Entry 8UAA (electron microscopy, 3.40 A resolution); this record covers chains E and G of the 7 polymer chains in the assembly.

# Chain E
Name: Cell division control protein 48
Organism: Saccharomyces cerevisiae
Notes: EC 3.6.4.6
UniProtKB: P25694 (CDC48_YEAST); numbering as in UniProt (aligned over 1-835)
Amino-acid sequence (835 residues; row label = number of the first residue in the row):
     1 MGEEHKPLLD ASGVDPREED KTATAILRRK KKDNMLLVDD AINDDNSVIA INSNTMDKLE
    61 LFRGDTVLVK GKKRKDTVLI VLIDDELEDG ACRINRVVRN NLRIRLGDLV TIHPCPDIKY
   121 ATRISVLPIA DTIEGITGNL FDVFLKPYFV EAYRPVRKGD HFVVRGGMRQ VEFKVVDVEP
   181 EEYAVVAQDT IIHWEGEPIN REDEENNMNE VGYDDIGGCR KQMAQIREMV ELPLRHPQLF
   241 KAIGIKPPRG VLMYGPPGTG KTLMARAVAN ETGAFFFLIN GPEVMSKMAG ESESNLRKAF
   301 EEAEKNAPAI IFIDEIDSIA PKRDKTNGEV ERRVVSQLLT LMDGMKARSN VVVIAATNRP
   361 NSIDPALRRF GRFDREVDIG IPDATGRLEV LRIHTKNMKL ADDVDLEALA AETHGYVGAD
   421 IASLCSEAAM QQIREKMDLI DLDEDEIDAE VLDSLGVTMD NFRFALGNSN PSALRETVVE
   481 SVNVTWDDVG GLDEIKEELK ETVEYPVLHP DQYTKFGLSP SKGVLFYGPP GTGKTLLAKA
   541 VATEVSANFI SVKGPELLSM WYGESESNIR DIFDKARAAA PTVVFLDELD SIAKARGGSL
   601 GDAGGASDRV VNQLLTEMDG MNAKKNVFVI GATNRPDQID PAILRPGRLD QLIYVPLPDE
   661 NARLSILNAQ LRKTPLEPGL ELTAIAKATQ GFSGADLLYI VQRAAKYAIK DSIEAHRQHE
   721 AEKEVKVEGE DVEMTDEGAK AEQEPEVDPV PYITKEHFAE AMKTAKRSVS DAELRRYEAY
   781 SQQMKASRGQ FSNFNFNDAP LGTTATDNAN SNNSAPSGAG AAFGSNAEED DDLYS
Not modelled in the structure: 1-212, 381-382, 438-451, 469-480, 714-751, 788-835
Residues lining bound ligands:
  - 08T ([[[(2R,3S,4R,5R)-5-(6-aminopurin-9-yl)-3,4-bis(oxidanyl)oxolan-2-yl]methoxy-oxidanyl-phosphoryl]oxy-oxidanyl-phosphoryl]oxy-tris(fluoranyl)beryllium), molecule 1: Asp-343, Ala-366, Arg-369, Arg-372
  - 08T, molecule 2: Asp-619, Arg-645, Arg-648
  - ADP (adenosine-5'-diphosphate), molecule 1: Asp-215, Ile-216, Gly-217, Cys-219, Gly-258, Thr-259, Gly-260, Lys-261, Thr-262, Leu-263, Arg-266, Val-390, Gly-418, Ala-419, Ala-422
  - ADP, molecule 2: Asp-488, Val-489, Gly-490, Pro-529, Pro-530, Gly-531, Thr-532, Gly-533, Lys-534, Thr-535, Leu-536, Ile-666, Gln-670, Gly-694, Ala-695, Leu-698
UniProt features mapped onto this chain:
  - binding site (ATP): Pro-257 to Leu-263, Asn-358, His-394, Gly-531 to Leu-536
  - modified residue: Ser-472 (Phosphoserine), Ser-519 (Phosphoserine), Thr-735 (Phosphothreonine), Ser-770 (Phosphoserine)
  - cross-link (Glycyl lysine isopeptide (Lys-Gly)): Lys-305 (interchain with G-Cter in ubiquitin), Lys-322 (interchain with G-Cter in ubiquitin), Lys-346 (interchain with G-Cter in ubiquitin), Lys-522 (interchain with G-Cter in ubiquitin), Lys-539 (interchain with G-Cter in ubiquitin), Lys-594 (interchain with G-Cter in ubiquitin), Lys-673 (interchain with G-Cter in ubiquitin)
  - mutagenesis: Lys-261 (K261A: Moderate reduction in growth rate; K261T: Probable loss of ATP binding. Complete loss of catalytic activity), Glu-315 (E315A: Moderate reduction in growth rate; E315D: Severe loss of catalytic activity without affecting cooperativity between the 2 ATP-binding regions. Slight reduction in growth rate ...), Asn-358 (N358A: Slight reduction in growth rate. Restores cell growth; when associated with Q-315), Arg-369 (R369A: No effect on growth rate. Restores cell growth; when associated with Q-315), Pro-471 (P471A/S: Restores cell growth; when associated with Q-315), Arg-475 (R475H: Restores cell growth; when associated with Q-315), Lys-534 (K534A/T: Severe loss of catalytic activity. Lethal), Glu-588 (E588D: Moderate reduction in growth rate; E588Q: Lethal), Arg-645 (R645A: Lethal)
From the paper describing this entry:
  - catalytic residues: Glu-315, Arg-369, Arg-372, Glu-588, Arg-645, Arg-648 (citing earlier work)

# Chain G
Name: Substrate
Organism: Saccharomyces cerevisiae
Amino-acid sequence (22 residues; each row starts with the number of its first residue):
     1 AAAAAAAAAA AAAVAVAVAV AA

# How chain E and chain G interact
Pairs across the interface - 11 pairs, chain E then chain G:
  Lys-287(E) with Ala-9(G)
  Met-288(E) with Ala-9(G), hydrophobic
  Ala-289(E) with Ala-9(G)
  Asn-327(E) with Ala-15(G)
  Met-560(E) with Ala-21(G); Ala-22(G), hydrogen bond (backbone-backbone)
  Trp-561(E) with Ala-19(G), hydrophobic; Val-20(G); Ala-21(G), hydrophobic; Ala-22(G)
  Tyr-562(E) with Val-20(G)
Other interface residues (no listed pair), chain E (8 interface residues in all): Asp-602
Other interface residues (no listed pair), chain G (7 interface residues in all): Ala-10

# In short
8 residues of chain E face 7 of chain G across their interface; the contacts include 1 hydrogen bond. Its one
hydrogen bond, Met-560(E)/Ala-22(G), is backbone to backbone. Chain E binds compound 08T and ADP. From the
paper: catalytic residues Glu-315(E), Arg-369(E) and Arg-372(E) among others.
Here chain E is Cell division control protein 48 and chain G is Substrate, both from Saccharomyces cerevisiae.
Entry 8UAA (Cdc48-Shp1 unfolding native substrate, Class 3) was determined by electron microscopy (same
publication as 8U7T, 8U8I, 8U9C, 8U9P, 8U9Q, 8U9Z and 3 further entries).
